Entry 1HW1 (X-ray diffraction, 1.50 A resolution); this record covers chains A and B.

Chain A (and B):
Name: Fatty acid metabolism regulator protein
Organism: Escherichia coli
Notes: chain B of this document is another copy of the same molecule, construct and numbering; everything in this record applies to it too
UniProtKB: P0A8V6 (FADR_ECOLI); numbering as in UniProt (aligned over 1-239)
Amino-acid sequence (239 residues; each row starts with the number of its first residue):
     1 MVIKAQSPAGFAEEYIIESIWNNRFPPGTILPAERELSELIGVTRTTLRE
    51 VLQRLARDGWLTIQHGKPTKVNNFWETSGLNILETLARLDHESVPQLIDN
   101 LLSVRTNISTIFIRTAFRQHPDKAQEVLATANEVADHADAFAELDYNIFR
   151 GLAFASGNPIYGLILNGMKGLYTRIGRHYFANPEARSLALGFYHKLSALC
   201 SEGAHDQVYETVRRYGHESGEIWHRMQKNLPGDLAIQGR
Not modelled in the structure: 1-4, 231-239
UniProt features mapped onto this chain:
  - DNA-binding region: E34 to T69 (H-T-H motif)
  - region: Y215 to L230 (Binds acyl-CoA)
  - binding site (CoA): D99, S103 to N107, R213, S219
  - mutagenesis: A9 (A9V: Dominant negative to wild-type, decreased DNA-binding), R35 (R35C: Dominant negative to wild-type, decreased DNA-binding), R49 (R49A: Dominant negative to wild-type), H65 (H65Y: Dominant negative to wild-type, decreased DNA-binding), G66 (G66D: Dominant negative to wild-type, decreased DNA-binding), K67 (K67S: Dominant negative to wild-type, decreased DNA-binding), Y215 (Y215A: Loss of FadR repression), G216 (G216A: Super-repressor, non-inducible phenotype, cells cannot use long chain fatty acids as carbon source), E218 (E218A: Reduced ability to repress), S219 (S219A: Reduced ability to repress; S219N: Super-repressor, non-inducible phenotype, cells cannot use long chain fatty acids as carbon source ...), G220 (G220A: Loss of FadR repression), W223 (W223A: Super-repressor, non-inducible phenotype, cells cannot use long chain fatty acids as carbon source), 3 further mutagenesis entries in UniProt

How chain A and chain B interact:
Contacting residue pairs (66):
  E13(A) - R57(B)  salt bridge
  R49(A) - E50(B)
  E50(A) - R49(B)
  E50(A) - Q53(B)
  Q53(A) - E50(B)
  Q53(A) - R54(B)  hydrogen bond
  R54(A) - Q53(B)  hydrogen bond
  R54(A) - R57(B)
  R57(A) - E13(B)  salt bridge
  R57(A) - R54(B)
  R57(A) - D58(B)  salt bridge
  D58(A) - R57(B)  salt bridge
  W75(A) - R150(B)  hydrogen bond (backbone-side chain)
  W75(A) - F154(B)
  W75(A) - P159(B)  hydrophobic
  W75(A) - L163(B)  hydrophobic
  W75(A) - N166(B)  hydrogen bond (backbone-side chain)
  E76(A) - R150(B)
  E76(A) - N166(B)
  S78(A) - L163(B)
  S78(A) - N166(B)  hydrogen bond (backbone-side chain)
  G79(A) - L163(B)
  L80(A) - I160(B)  hydrophobic
  I82(A) - L163(B)  hydrophobic
  L83(A) - L163(B)  hydrophobic
  L97(A) - I160(B)
  N100(A) - N158(B)  hydrogen bond (backbone-side chain)
  N100(A) - P159(B)
  N100(A) - I160(B)
  L101(A) - I160(B)
  S103(A) - Y161(B)
  V104(A) - N158(B)
  V104(A) - I160(B)  hydrophobic
  V104(A) - Y161(B)
  N107(A) - I111(B)
  N107(A) - Y161(B)
  I108(A) - I108(B)  hydrophobic
  I108(A) - I111(B)
  I108(A) - I164(B)  hydrophobic
  I111(A) - N107(B)
  I111(A) - I108(B)
  I111(A) - I111(B)  hydrophobic
  R150(A) - W75(B)  hydrogen bond (side chain-backbone)
  R150(A) - E76(B)
  F154(A) - W75(B)
  N158(A) - N100(B)  hydrogen bond (side chain-backbone)
  N158(A) - V104(B)
  P159(A) - W75(B)  hydrophobic
  P159(A) - N100(B)
  I160(A) - L80(B)  hydrophobic
  I160(A) - L97(B)
  I160(A) - N100(B)
  I160(A) - L101(B)
  I160(A) - V104(B)  hydrophobic
  Y161(A) - S103(B)
  Y161(A) - V104(B)
  Y161(A) - N107(B)
  L163(A) - S78(B)
  L163(A) - G79(B)
  L163(A) - I82(B)  hydrophobic
  L163(A) - L83(B)  hydrophobic
  I164(A) - I108(B)  hydrophobic
  I164(A) - I164(B)  hydrophobic
  N166(A) - W75(B)  hydrogen bond (side chain-backbone)
  N166(A) - E76(B)
  N166(A) - S78(B)  hydrogen bond (side chain-backbone)
Interface residues without a listed pair, chain A (35 interface residues in all): T46, F74, T77, G157
Interface residues without a listed pair, chain B (35 interface residues in all): T46, F74, T77, G157

Overview:
The chain A/chain B interface involves 35 residues from each chain; the contacts include 10 hydrogen bonds and
4 salt bridges. Polar pairs include E13(A)-R57(B), R57(A)-D58(B) and Q53(A)-R54(B). From UniProt: 8
CoA-binding residues and 15 mutagenesis sites on chain A.
Chain A and chain B are both Fatty acid metabolism regulator protein (Escherichia coli); the structure, The
fadr-DNA complex: transcriptional control of fatty acid metabolism in escherichia coli, was determined by
X-ray diffraction, deposited together with 1HW2.
